Entry 5EJK (X-ray diffraction, 3.80 A resolution); this record covers chains E and J of the 16 polymer chains in the assembly.

== Chain E ==
Name: Gag-Pro-Pol polyprotein
From: Rous sarcoma virus (strain Prague C)
Notes: EC 3.4.23.-, 2.7.7.49, 2.7.7.7, 3.1.26.4, 2.7.7.-, 3.1.-.-
Reference sequence: P03354 (POL_RSVP); residues 1-270 here correspond to UniProt positions 1281-1550 (UniProt number = residue number + 1280)
Amino-acid sequence (270 residues; each row starts with the number of its first residue):
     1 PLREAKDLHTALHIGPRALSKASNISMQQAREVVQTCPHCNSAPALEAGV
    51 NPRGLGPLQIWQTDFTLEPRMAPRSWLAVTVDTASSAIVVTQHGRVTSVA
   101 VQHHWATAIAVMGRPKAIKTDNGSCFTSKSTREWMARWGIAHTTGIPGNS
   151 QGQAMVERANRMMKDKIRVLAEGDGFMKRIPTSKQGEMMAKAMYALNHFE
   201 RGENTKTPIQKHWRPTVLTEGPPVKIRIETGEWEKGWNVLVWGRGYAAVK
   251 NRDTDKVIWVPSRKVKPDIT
Disordered / not traced: 270
Construct notes: engineered mutation Ser-23 (Cys1303 in P03354), Mse-112 (Leu1392 in P03354), Mse-135 (Leu1415 in P03354), Mse-162 (Leu1442 in P03354), Mse-163 (Leu1443 in P03354), Mse-188 (Leu1468 in P03354), Mse-189 (Leu1469 in P03354); conflict Lys-166 (Arg1446 in P03354)
Modified positions: Mse-27, Mse-71, Mse-155, Mse-177, Mse-193 (selenomethionine; parent Met); Mse-112, Mse-135, Mse-162, Mse-163, Mse-188, Mse-189 (selenomethionine)
Metal / ion sites: Zn2+: His-9, His-13, Cys-37, Cys-40
UniProt features mapped onto this chain:
  - DNA-binding region: Pro-222 to Thr-270 (Integrase-type)
  - region: Asp-268 to Thr-270 (Involved in homooctamerization)
  - binding site (Zn(2+)): His-9, His-13, Cys-37, Cys-40
  - binding site (Mg(2+)): Asp-64, Asp-121, Glu-157
What the authors report for this chain:
  - catalytic residues: Asp-64, Asp-121, Glu-157
  - binding site for RSV Integrase: Thr-66, Arg-158, Arg-161, Lys-164, Glu-229
  - binding site for RSV Integrase: Arg-17, Arg-31, Ser-124, Arg-227, Glu-229, Lys-266
  - mutagenesis - F199K: abolished catalytic activity on concerted integration (citing earlier work)
  - binding site for the 22-nt DNA strand: Arg-17, Arg-244, Arg-263
  - binding site for the 22-nt DNA strand (chain J): Arg-31, Arg-227, Trp-259, Arg-263
  - mutagenesis - R244A, R244C: decreased catalytic activity (citing earlier work)
  - mutagenesis - W233A, W233E: abolished binding to viral DNA LTR sequence (citing earlier work)
  - mutagenesis - C23S/L112M/L135M/L162M/L163M/L188M/L189M: unchanged catalytic activity

== Chain J ==
Molecule: 22-nt DNA strand
Sequence (22 nucleotides; row label = number of the first residue in the row):
     1 AATGTTGTCTTATGCAATACTC

== Interface between chain E and chain J ==
Residue-residue contacts - 39 pairs, chain E then chain J:
  Ala-48(E) / DG4(J)  phosphate contact
  Gly-49(E) / DT3(J)  base contact
  Gly-49(E) / DG4(J)  sugar contact
  Val-50(E) / DT3(J)  hydrogen bond to the base
  Asn-51(E) / DG4(J)  phosphate contact
  Asn-51(E) / DT5(J)  hydrogen bond to the phosphate
  Pro-52(E) / DT3(J)  base contact
  Arg-53(E) / DT6(J)  salt bridge to the phosphate
  Lys-119(E) / DT3(J)  salt bridge to the phosphate
  Asn-122(E) / DA2(J)  phosphate contact
  Thr-143(E) / DA2(J)  sugar contact
  Thr-144(E) / DA1(J)  phosphate contact
  Thr-144(E) / DA2(J)  hydrogen bond to the phosphate
  Gly-145(E) / DA2(J)  phosphate contact
  Gly-145(E) / DT3(J)  phosphate contact
  Ile-146(E) / DT3(J)  hydrogen bond to the phosphate
  Ile-146(E) / DG4(J)  phosphate contact
  Gln-151(E) / DG4(J)  hydrogen bond to the phosphate
  Gly-152(E) / DT3(J)  sugar contact
  Ala-154(E) / DG4(J)  base contact
  Ala-154(E) / DT5(J)  sugar contact
  Mse-155(E) / DT5(J)  phosphate contact
  Mse-155(E) / DT6(J)  phosphate contact
  Arg-158(E) / DT5(J)  hydrogen bond to the phosphate
  Arg-158(E) / DT6(J)  salt bridge to the phosphate
  Arg-158(E) / DG7(J)  salt bridge to the phosphate
  Arg-161(E) / DT5(J)  hydrogen bond to the base
  Arg-161(E) / DT6(J)  hydrogen bond to the base
  Arg-161(E) / DG7(J)  hydrogen bond to the sugar
  Mse-162(E) / DG7(J)  sugar contact
  Arg-201(E) / DG7(J)  salt bridge to the phosphate
  Arg-201(E) / DT8(J)  phosphate contact
  Gly-202(E) / DT8(J)  hydrogen bond to the phosphate
  Glu-203(E) / DT8(J)  base contact
  Arg-244(E) / DT6(J)  sugar contact
  Arg-244(E) / DG7(J)  hydrogen bond to the base
  Arg-244(E) / DT8(J)  hydrogen bond to the base
  Tyr-246(E) / DG4(J)  sugar contact
  Tyr-246(E) / DT5(J)  phosphate contact
Other interface residues (no listed pair), chain E (26 interface residues in all): Gln-153, Asn-204

== In short ==
The interface between chain E and chain J involves 26 residues on one side and 8 on the other; the contacts
include 12 hydrogen bonds and 5 salt bridges. Among the polar pairs are Val-50(E)/DT3(J), Arg-161(E)/DT5(J)
and Arg-161(E)/DT6(J). The paper reports catalytic residues Asp-64(E), Asp-121(E) and Glu-157(E); R244A and
R244C of chain E reduce catalytic activity; 6 substitutions were tested in all.
Here chain E is Gag-Pro-Pol polyprotein (Rous sarcoma virus (strain Prague C)) and chain J is a 22-nt DNA
strand. Entry 5EJK (Crystal structure of the Rous sarcoma virus intasome) was determined by X-ray diffraction.
